Entry 8B3P (electron microscopy, 2.81 A resolution); this record covers chains AAA and KKK of the 55 polymer chains in the assembly.

[Chain AAA]
Molecule: Tail virion protein G7P
Source organism: Enterobacteria phage f1
UniProtKB: P69534 (G7P_BPF1); residues 1-33 here = UniProt positions 1-33
Amino-acid sequence (33 residues; numbered 1 to 33; the number before each row is that of its first residue):
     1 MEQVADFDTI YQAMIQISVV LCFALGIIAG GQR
Not modelled in the structure: 1-5
Reported in the primary citation:
  - self-association interface (contacts with another copy of this molecule); pairs are residue here / residue on that copy: Gln32-Ile28 (hydrogen bond), Arg33-Arg33 (hydrogen bond)

[Chain KKK]
Molecule: Capsid protein G8P
Source organism: Enterobacteria phage f1
UniProtKB: P69540 (CAPSD_BPF1); residues 1-50 here correspond to UniProt positions 24-73 (UniProt number = residue number + 23)
Amino-acid sequence (50 residues; row label = number of the first residue in the row):
     1 AEGDDPAKAA FDSLQASATE MIGYAWAMVV VIVGATIGIK LFKKFTSKAS
Not modelled in the structure: 1-4
Differences from the reference sequence: engineered mutation Met21 (Tyr44 in P69540)
Reported in the primary citation:
  - mutagenesis - Y21M: increased stability (citing earlier work)

[Chain AAA / chain KKK interface]
Contacting residue pairs - 4 pairs, chain AAA then chain KKK:
  Gln12(AAA) - Pro6(KKK)
  Ile15(AAA) - Ala7(KKK)  hydrophobic
  Val19(AAA) - Leu14(KKK)  hydrophobic
  Phe23(AAA) - Ala18(KKK)  hydrophobic
Interface residues without a listed pair, chain AAA (6 interface residues in all): Tyr11, Val20
Interface residues without a listed pair, chain KKK (6 interface residues in all): Ala10, Phe11

[Summary]
Chain AAA and chain KKK each contribute 6 residues to their interface. From the paper: Y21M of chain KKK
increases stability; a self-association interface involving Gln32(AAA) and Arg33(AAA).
Chain AAA is Tail virion protein G7P and chain KKK is Capsid protein G8P, both from Enterobacteria phage f1;
the structure, CryoEM structure of the round tip (proteins pVII/pVIII/pIX) from the f1 filamentous
bacteriophage, was determined by electron microscopy (same publication as 8B3O and 8B3Q).
